Entry 7X96 (electron microscopy, 3.40 A resolution); this record covers chains G and H of the 3 polymer chains in the assembly.

Chain G:
Protein: Spike glycoprotein
Organism: Severe acute respiratory syndrome coronavirus 2
Reference sequence: P0DTC2 (SPIKE_SARS2); numbering as in UniProt (aligned over 1-1208)
Sequence (1278 residues; numbered 1 to 1278; the number before each row is that of its first residue):
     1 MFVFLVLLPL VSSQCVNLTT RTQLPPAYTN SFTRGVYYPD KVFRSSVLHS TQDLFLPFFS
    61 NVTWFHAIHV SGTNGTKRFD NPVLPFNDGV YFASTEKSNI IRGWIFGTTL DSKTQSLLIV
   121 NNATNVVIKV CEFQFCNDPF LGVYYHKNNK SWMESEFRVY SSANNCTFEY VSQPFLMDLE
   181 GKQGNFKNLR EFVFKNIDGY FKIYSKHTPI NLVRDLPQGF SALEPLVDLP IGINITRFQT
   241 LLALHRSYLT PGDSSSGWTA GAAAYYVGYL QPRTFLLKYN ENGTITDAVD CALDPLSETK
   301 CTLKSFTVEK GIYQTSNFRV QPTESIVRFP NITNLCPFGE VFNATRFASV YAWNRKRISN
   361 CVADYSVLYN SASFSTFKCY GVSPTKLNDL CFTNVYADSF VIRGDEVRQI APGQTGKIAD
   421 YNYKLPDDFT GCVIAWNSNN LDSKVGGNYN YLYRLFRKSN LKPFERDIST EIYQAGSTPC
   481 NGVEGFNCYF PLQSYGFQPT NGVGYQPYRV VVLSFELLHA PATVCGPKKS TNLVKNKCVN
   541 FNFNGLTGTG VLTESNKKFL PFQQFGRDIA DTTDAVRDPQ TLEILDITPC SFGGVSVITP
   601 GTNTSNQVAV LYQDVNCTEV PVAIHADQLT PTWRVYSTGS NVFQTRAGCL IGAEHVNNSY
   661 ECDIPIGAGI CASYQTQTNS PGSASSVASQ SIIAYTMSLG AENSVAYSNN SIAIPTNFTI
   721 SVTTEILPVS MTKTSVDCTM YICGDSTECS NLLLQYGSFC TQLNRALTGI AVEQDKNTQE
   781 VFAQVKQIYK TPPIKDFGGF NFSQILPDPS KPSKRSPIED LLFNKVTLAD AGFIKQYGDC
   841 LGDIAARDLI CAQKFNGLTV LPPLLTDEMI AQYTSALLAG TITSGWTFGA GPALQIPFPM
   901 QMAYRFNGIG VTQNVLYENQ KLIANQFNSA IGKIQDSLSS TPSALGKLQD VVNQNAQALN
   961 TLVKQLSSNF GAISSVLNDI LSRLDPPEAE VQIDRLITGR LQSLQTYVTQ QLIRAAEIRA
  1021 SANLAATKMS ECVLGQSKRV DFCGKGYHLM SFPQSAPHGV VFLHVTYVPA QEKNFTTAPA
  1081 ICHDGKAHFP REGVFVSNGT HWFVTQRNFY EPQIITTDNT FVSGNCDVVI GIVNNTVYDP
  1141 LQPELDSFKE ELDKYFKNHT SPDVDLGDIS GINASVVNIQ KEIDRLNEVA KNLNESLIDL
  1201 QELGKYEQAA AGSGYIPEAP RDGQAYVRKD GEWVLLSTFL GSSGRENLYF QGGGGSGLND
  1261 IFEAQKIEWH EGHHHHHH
Unresolved in the structure: 1-331, 530-1278
Sequence notes: engineered mutation Gly682 (Arg in P0DTC2), Ser683 (Arg in P0DTC2), Ser685 (Arg in P0DTC2), Pro817 (Phe in P0DTC2), Pro892 (Ala in P0DTC2), Pro899 (Ala in P0DTC2), Pro942 (Ala in P0DTC2), Pro986 (Lys in P0DTC2), Pro987 (Val in P0DTC2); expression tag (1209-1278)
Cystine bridges: Cys336-Cys361, Cys379-Cys432, Cys391-Cys525, Cys480-Cys488
Covalently attached groups: glycan linked to Asn343
Swiss-Prot annotation at these positions:
  - region: Asn280 to Cys301 (Putative superantigen), Arg403 to Asp405 (Integrin-binding motif), Asn448 to Phe456 (Immunodominant HLA epitope recognized by the CD8+), Pro681, Ala684 (Putative superantigen), Ser816 to Tyr837 (Fusion peptide 1), Lys835 to Phe855 (Fusion peptide 2), Asp1163 to Glu1202 (Heptad repeat 2)
  - site: Arg815, Ser816 (Cleavage)
  - glycosylation: Asn17 (N-linked (GlcNAc...) (complex) asparagine), Asn61 (N-linked (GlcNAc...) (hybrid) asparagine), Asn74 (N-linked (GlcNAc...) (complex) asparagine), Asn122 (N-linked (GlcNAc...) (hybrid) asparagine), Asn149 (N-linked (GlcNAc...) (complex) asparagine), Asn165 (N-linked (GlcNAc...) (complex) asparagine), Asn234 (N-linked (GlcNAc...) (high mannose) asparagine), Asn282 (N-linked (GlcNAc...) (complex) asparagine), Thr323 (O-linked (GalNAc) threonine), Ser325 (O-linked (HexNAc...) serine), Asn331 (N-linked (GlcNAc...) (complex) asparagine), Asn343 (N-linked (GlcNAc...) (complex) asparagine), Asn603 (N-linked (GlcNAc...) (hybrid) asparagine), Asn616 (N-linked (GlcNAc...) (complex) asparagine), Asn657 (N-linked (GlcNAc...) (complex) asparagine), Thr676 (O-linked (GlcNAc...) threonine), Thr678 (O-linked (GlcNAc...) threonine), Asn709 (N-linked (GlcNAc...) (high mannose) asparagine), Asn717 (N-linked (GlcNAc...) (hybrid) asparagine), Asn801 (N-linked (GlcNAc...) (hybrid) asparagine) and 6 more in UniProt
  - natural variant: Leu5 (L5F: In strain: Iota/B.1.526), Ser13 (S13I: In strain: Epsilon/B.1.427/B.1.429), Leu18 (L18F: In strain: Beta/B.1.351, Gamma/P.1 and 1 more), Thr19 (T19I: In strain: Omicron/BQ.1.1, Omicron/XBB.1.5 and 1 more; T19R: In strain: Delta/B.1.617.2, Omicron/BA.2 and 4 more), Thr20 (T20N: In strain: Gamma/P.1), Leu24 to Ala27 (sequence variant, change not given here; In strain: Omicron/BA.2, Omicron/BA.2.12.1 and 6 more), Pro26 (P26S: In strain: Gamma/P.1), Gln52 (Q52H: In strain: Omicron/EG.5.1), Ala67 (A67V: In strain: Eta/B.1.525, Omicron/BA.1), His69 to Val70 (deletion: In strain: Alpha/B.1.1.7, Eta/B.1.525 and 5 more), Gly75 (G75V: In strain: Lambda/C.37), Thr76 (T76I: In strain: Lambda/C.37), 82 further natural variant entries in UniProt
  - mutagenesis: His69 to Val70 (Increased incorporation of cleaved spike into virions), Asn121 (N121Q: Partial loss of biliverdin affinity), Arg190 (R190K: Partial loss of biliverdin affinity), Asn234 (N234Q: Increased resistance to neutralizing antibodies), Asn331 (N331Q: Reduced viral infectivity), Asn343 (N343Q: Reduced viral infectivity), Leu452 (L452R: Increased resistance to neutralizing antibodies. Decreases HLA binding to NF9 epitope. Increased binding affinity to human ACE2), Tyr453 (Y453F: Decreased HLA binding to NF9 epitope. Increased binding affinity to human ACE2), Ala475 (A475V: Increased resistance to neutralizing antibodies), Val483 (V483A: Increased resistance to neutralizing antibodies), Glu484 (E484D: Increased replication in human TMEM106B overexpressing cells), Phe490 (F490L: Increased resistance to neutralizing antibodies and human covalescent sera neutralization), 12 further mutagenesis entries in UniProt

Chain H:
Protein: Ab847 heavy chain
Organism: Homo sapiens
Sequence (262 residues; row label = number of the first residue in the row; numbers below 1 keep their minus sign (Met-25 is residue -25)):
   -25 MDPKGSLSWR ILLFLSLAFE LSYGLEEVQL VQSGAEVKKP GASVKVSCKA SGYTFTSYDI
    35 IWVRQATGQG LEWMGWMDPS RGTTGYAQTF QGRVTMTRDT SISTAYLELN SLTSEDTAVY
    95 YCVAHIVVLD RWFDPWGQGT LVTVSSASTK GPSVFPLAPS SKSTSGGTAA LGCLVKDYFP
   155 EPVTVSWNSG ALTSGVHTFP AVLQSSGLYS LSSVVTVPSS SLGTQTYICN VNHKPSNTKV
   215 DKKVEPKSCE NLYFQGHHHH HH
Unresolved in the structure: -25 to 0, 121-236
Cystine bridges: Cys22-Cys96

Chain G / chain H interface:
Pairs across the interface (15; chain G residue first):
  Asn343(G) with Tyr32(H), hydrogen bond (backbone-side chain); Val101(H); Val102(H); Leu103(H), hydrogen bond (side chain-backbone)
  Thr345(G) with Ser31(H); Tyr32(H); Val101(H)
  Ser373(G) with Leu103(H)
  Phe374(G) with Leu103(H), hydrophobic
  Trp436(G) with Leu103(H); Asp104(H)
  Asn437(G) with Asp104(H)
  Asn440(G) with Trp106(H), hydrogen bond (backbone-side chain)
  Leu441(G) with Asp104(H); Trp106(H)
Other interface residues (no listed pair), chain G (11 interface residues in all): Ala344, Arg346, Ser371
Other interface residues (no listed pair), chain H (10 interface residues in all): Asp33, Arg55, Arg105

Summary:
Chain G and chain H form an interface of 11 and 10 residues respectively, with 3 hydrogen bonds. Polar
contacts include Asn343(G)-Tyr32(H), Asn343(G)-Leu103(H) and Asn440(G)-Trp106(H). Curated annotation (UniProt)
lists 24 mutagenesis sites on chain G.
Here chain G is Spike glycoprotein (Severe acute respiratory syndrome coronavirus 2) and chain H is Ab847
heavy chain (Homo sapiens). Entry 7X96 (The SARS-CoV-2 receptor binding domain bound with the Fab fragment of
a human neutralizing antibody Ab847) was determined by electron microscopy together with 7Y6L, 7Y6N, 7X93,
7X94 and 7X95 from the same study.
